PDB entry 8HPL | electron microscopy, 4.29 A resolution (low resolution: residue-level contacts below are approximate; hydrogen-bond / salt-bridge calls are withheld) | chains A and E of the 5 polymer chains in the assembly

[Chain A]
Protein: ABC sugar transporter, permease component
Organism: Mycolicibacterium smegmatis MC2 155
UniProt: I7G6S2 (I7G6S2_MYCS2); residues 1-305 here = UniProt positions 1-305
Sequence (305 residues; row label = number of the first residue in the row):
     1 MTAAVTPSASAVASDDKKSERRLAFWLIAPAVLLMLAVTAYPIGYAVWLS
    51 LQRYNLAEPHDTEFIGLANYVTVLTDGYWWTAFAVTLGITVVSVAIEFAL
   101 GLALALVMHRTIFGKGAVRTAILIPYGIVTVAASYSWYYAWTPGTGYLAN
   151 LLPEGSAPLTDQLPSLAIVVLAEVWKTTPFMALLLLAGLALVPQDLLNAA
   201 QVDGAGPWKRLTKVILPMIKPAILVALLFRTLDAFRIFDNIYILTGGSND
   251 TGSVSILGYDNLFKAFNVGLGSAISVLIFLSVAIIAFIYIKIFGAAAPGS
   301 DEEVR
Unresolved in the structure: 1-16, 299-305

[Chain E]
Protein: Bacterial extracellular solute-binding protein
Organism: Mycolicibacterium smegmatis MC2 155
UniProt: A0R2C3 (A0R2C3_MYCS2); residues 1-465 here = UniProt positions 1-465
Sequence (465 residues; numbered 1 to 465; the number before each row is that of its first residue):
     1 MRARRLCAAAVAAMAAASMVSACGSQTGGIVINYYTPANEEATFKAVANR
    51 CNEQLGGRFQIAQRNLPKGADDQRLQLARRLTGNDKSLDVMALDVVWTAE
   101 FAEAGWAVPLSEDPAGLAEADATENTLPGPLETARWQDELYAAPITTNTQ
   151 LLWYRADLMPAPPTTWDGMLDEANRLYREGGPSWIAVQGKQYEGMVVWFN
   201 TLLQSAGGQVLSDDGQRVTLTDTPEHRAATVKALRIIKSVATAPGADPSI
   251 TQTDENTARLALEQGKAALEVNWPYVLPSLLENAVKGGVSFLPLDGDPAL
   301 QGSINDVGTFSPTDEQFDIAFDASKKVFGFAPYPGVNPDEPARVTLGGLN
   351 LAVASTSQHKAEAFEAIRCLRNVENQRYTSIEGGLPAVRTSLYDDPAFQK
   401 KYPQYEIIRQQLTNAAVRPATPVYQAVSTRMSATLAPISDIDPERTADEL
   451 TEAVQKAIDGKGLIP
Unresolved in the structure: 1-28

[How chain A and chain E interact]
Contacting residue pairs (8):
  Ala57(A) with Ala104(E)
  Asp76(A) with Gly462(E); Leu463(E)
  Tyr78(A) with Pro465(E)
  Asp260(A) with Ile464(E)
  Phe263(A) with Leu75(E)
  Lys264(A) with Asp71(E)
  Phe266(A) with Leu75(E)
Other interface residues (no listed pair), chain A (9 interface residues in all): Leu56, Leu257
Other interface residues (no listed pair), chain E (9 interface residues in all): Ala78, Trp106

[Summary]
The chain A/chain E interface involves 9 residues from each chain.
Chain A is ABC sugar transporter, permease component and chain E is Bacterial extracellular solute-binding
protein, both from Mycolicibacterium smegmatis MC2 155; the structure, LpqY-SugABC in state 1, was determined
by electron microscopy together with 8HPM, 8HPN, 8HPR and 8HPS from the same study.
